Entry 8F7X (electron microscopy, 3.28 A resolution); this record covers chains B and C of the 6 polymer chains in the assembly.

Chain B:
Name: Guanine nucleotide-binding protein G(I)/G(S)/G(T) subunit beta-1
Organism: Rattus norvegicus
UniProtKB: P54311 (GBB1_RAT); residues 2-340 here = UniProt positions 2-340
Chain sequence (353 residues; numbered -12 to 340; the number before each row is that of its first residue; numbers below 1 keep their minus sign (Met-12 is residue -12)):
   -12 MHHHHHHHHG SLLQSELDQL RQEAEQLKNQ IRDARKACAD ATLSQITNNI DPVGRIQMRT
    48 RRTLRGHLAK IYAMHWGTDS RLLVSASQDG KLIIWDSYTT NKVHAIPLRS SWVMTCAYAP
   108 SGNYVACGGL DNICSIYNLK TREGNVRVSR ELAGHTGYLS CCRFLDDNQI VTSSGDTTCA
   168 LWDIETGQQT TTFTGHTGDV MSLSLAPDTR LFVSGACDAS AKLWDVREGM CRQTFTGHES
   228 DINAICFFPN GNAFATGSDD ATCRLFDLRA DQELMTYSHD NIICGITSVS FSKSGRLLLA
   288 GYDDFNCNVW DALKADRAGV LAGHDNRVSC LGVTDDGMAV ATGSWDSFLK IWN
Not modelled in the structure: -12 to 5
Construct notes: expression tag (-12 to 1)
UniProt features mapped onto this chain:
  - modified residue: Ser2 (N-acetylserine), His266 (Phosphohistidine)

Chain C:
Name: Guanine nucleotide-binding protein G(I)/G(S)/G(O) subunit gamma-2
Organism: Bos taurus
UniProtKB: P63212 (GBG2_BOVIN); residues 1-68 here = UniProt positions 1-68
Chain sequence (68 residues; numbered 1 to 68; the number before each row is that of its first residue):
     1 MASNNTASIA QARKLVEQLK MEANIDRIKV SKAAADLMAY CEAHAKEDPL LTPVPASENP
    61 FREKKFFC
Not modelled in the structure: 1-8, 65-68
UniProt features mapped onto this chain:
  - modified residue: Ala2 (N-acetylalanine), Cys68 (Cysteine methyl ester)
  - lipidation: Cys68 (S-geranylgeranyl cysteine)

How chain B and chain C interact:
Contacting residue pairs (62):
  Leu7(B) with Ile9(C); Arg13(C); Val16(C)
  Glu10(B) with Val16(C)
  Ala11(B) with Val16(C), hydrophobic; Leu19(C)
  Leu14(B) with Val16(C), hydrophobic; Leu19(C), hydrophobic; Lys20(C)
  Ile18(B) with Leu19(C); Ala23(C), hydrophobic; Arg27(C)
  Ala21(B) with Arg27(C)
  Arg22(B) with Arg27(C)
  Cys25(B) with Arg27(C); Val30(C), hydrogen bond (backbone-backbone)
  Ala28(B) with Val30(C)
  Leu30(B) with Ala34(C), hydrophobic; Leu37(C), hydrophobic
  Ile33(B) with Ala34(C), hydrophobic
  Val40(B) with Leu51(C), hydrophobic
  Ile43(B) with Leu51(C)
  Met45(B) with Leu50(C), hydrophobic
  Arg48(B) with Asn59(C); Phe61(C), hydrogen bond (side chain-backbone)
  Arg49(B) with Phe61(C); Arg62(C), hydrogen bond (side chain-backbone)
  Ser84(B) with Phe61(C)
  Tyr85(B) with Pro60(C), hydrophobic; Phe61(C), hydrophobic
  Cys218(B) with Gln18(C)
  Thr221(B) with Gln18(C); Glu22(C)
  Phe235(B) with Leu37(C), hydrophobic; Tyr40(C), hydrophobic; Cys41(C), hydrophobic
  Pro236(B) with Tyr40(C)
  Asn237(B) with Tyr40(C)
  Asp254(B) with Ala33(C)
  Arg256(B) with Arg27(C); Ile28(C); Asp36(C), salt bridge
  Ala257(B) with Arg27(C); Ile28(C); Val30(C), hydrophobic
  Asp258(B) with Glu22(C); Arg27(C), salt bridge
  Gln259(B) with Val30(C)
  Leu261(B) with Val30(C), hydrophobic
  Ser279(B) with Asp48(C), hydrogen bond
  Lys280(B) with Glu47(C), salt bridge
  Ser281(B) with Cys41(C); His44(C); Asp48(C), hydrogen bond
  Arg283(B) with Leu51(C)
  Gly324(B) with Pro49(C); Leu50(C)
  Met325(B) with Pro49(C), hydrophobic; Pro60(C)
  Ala326(B) with Phe61(C), hydrophobic
  Asn340(B) with Asn59(C), hydrogen bond; Phe61(C)
Interface residues without a listed pair, chain B (51 interface residues in all): Lys15, Ala26, Asp27, Asn36, Ile37, Thr86, Arg219, Gln220, Leu252, Gly282, Leu284, Leu300, Val320, Asp323
Interface residues without a listed pair, chain C (34 interface residues in all): Ala12, Ile25, Asp26, Lys29, Ser31, Met38, Lys64

Overview:
51 residues of chain B face 34 of chain C across their interface, with 6 hydrogen bonds and 3 salt bridges.
Among the polar pairs are Arg256(B)-Asp36(C), Asp258(B)-Arg27(C) and Lys280(B)-Glu47(C).
Chain B is Guanine nucleotide-binding protein G(I)/G(S)/G(T) subunit beta-1 (Rattus norvegicus) and chain C is
Guanine nucleotide-binding protein G(I)/G(S)/G(O) subunit gamma-2 (Bos taurus); the structure, Gi bound
nociceptin receptor in complex with nociceptin peptide, was determined by electron microscopy together with
8F7Q, 8F7R, 8F7S and 8F7W from the same study.
